Entry 7V5Y (X-ray diffraction, 2.25 A resolution); this record covers chains D and C of the 6 polymer chains in the assembly.

Chain D (and C):
Name: Antitoxin
Source organism: Staphylococcus aureus (strain NCTC 8325 / PS 47)
Notes: chain C of this document is another copy of the same molecule, construct and numbering; everything in this record applies to it too
UniProtKB: Q2FVF7 (Q2FVF7_STAA8); numbering as in UniProt (aligned over 1-85)
Chain sequence (85 residues; row label = number of the first residue in the row):
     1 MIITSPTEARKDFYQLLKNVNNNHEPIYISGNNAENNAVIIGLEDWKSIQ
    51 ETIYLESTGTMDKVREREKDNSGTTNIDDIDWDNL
From the paper describing this entry:
  - higher-order assembly contacts with a neighbouring Putative mRNA interferase YoeB: N23, H24, D45, S48

How chain D and chain C interact:
Residue-residue contacts - 69 pairs, chain D then chain C:
  P6(D) - F13(C)
  P6(D) - Y14(C)  hydrophobic
  P6(D) - L17(C)  hydrophobic
  T7(D) - Y14(C)
  R10(D) - R10(C)  hydrogen bond (side chain-backbone)
  R10(D) - K11(C)  hydrogen bond (side chain-backbone)
  R10(D) - F13(C)
  R10(D) - Y14(C)
  K11(D) - R10(C)  hydrogen bond (backbone-side chain)
  F13(D) - P6(C)
  F13(D) - A9(C)  hydrophobic
  F13(D) - R10(C)
  F13(D) - F13(C)  hydrophobic
  F13(D) - I29(C)  hydrophobic
  Y14(D) - P6(C)  hydrophobic
  Y14(D) - T7(C)  hydrogen bond
  Y14(D) - R10(C)
  L17(D) - P6(C)  hydrophobic
  L17(D) - I29(C)  hydrophobic
  L17(D) - E35(C)
  L17(D) - A38(C)  hydrophobic
  K18(D) - E35(C)  salt bridge
  N21(D) - A34(C)  hydrogen bond (side chain-backbone)
  N21(D) - E35(C)
  N21(D) - N37(C)  hydrogen bond (side chain-backbone)
  N22(D) - E35(C)  hydrogen bond
  Y28(D) - L43(C)  hydrophobic
  Y28(D) - W46(C)  hydrogen bond
  Y28(D) - Q50(C)
  I29(D) - F13(C)  hydrophobic
  E35(D) - N21(C)  hydrogen bond (backbone-side chain)
  N36(D) - L17(C)
  N36(D) - K18(C)
  N36(D) - N21(C)
  N37(D) - N21(C)  hydrogen bond (backbone-side chain)
  N37(D) - G42(C)
  N37(D) - L43(C)  hydrogen bond (backbone-backbone)
  A38(D) - L17(C)  hydrophobic
  A38(D) - I40(C)  hydrophobic
  A38(D) - I41(C)
  A38(D) - L43(C)
  V39(D) - V39(C)
  V39(D) - I40(C)
  V39(D) - I41(C)  hydrogen bond (backbone-backbone)
  V39(D) - L43(C)  hydrophobic
  V39(D) - W46(C)
  I40(D) - V39(C)
  I40(D) - I40(C)  hydrophobic
  I41(D) - A38(C)
  I41(D) - V39(C)  hydrogen bond (backbone-backbone)
  I41(D) - I41(C)  hydrophobic
  I41(D) - W46(C)  hydrophobic
  G42(D) - N37(C)
  L43(D) - N37(C)  hydrogen bond (backbone-backbone)
  L43(D) - A38(C)
  L43(D) - V39(C)  hydrophobic
  W46(D) - Y28(C)  hydrogen bond
  W46(D) - V39(C)  hydrophobic
  W46(D) - I41(C)  hydrophobic
  W46(D) - I49(C)  hydrophobic
  I49(D) - W46(C)  hydrophobic
  I49(D) - I49(C)  hydrophobic
  Q50(D) - Y28(C)  hydrogen bond
  I53(D) - I49(C)
  I53(D) - T52(C)
  I53(D) - I53(C)  hydrophobic
  E56(D) - T52(C)
  E56(D) - L55(C)
  R65(D) - L55(C)
Other interface residues (no listed pair), chain D (31 interface residues in all): A9, V20, P26, T52
Other interface residues (no listed pair), chain C (29 interface residues in all): P26, N36

Summary:
Chain D and chain C form an interface of 31 and 29 residues respectively, with 16 hydrogen bonds and 1 salt
bridge. Polar pairs include K18(D)-E35(C), R10(D)-R10(C) and R10(D)-K11(C). From the paper: higher-order
assembly contacts with a neighbouring Putative mRNA interferase YoeB through N23(D), H24(D) and D45(D) among
others.
Both chains are Antitoxin (Staphylococcus aureus (strain NCTC 8325 / PS 47)). Entry 7V5Y (Crystal structure of
hexameric complex of Sa2YoeB-Sa2YefM toxin-antitoxin from Staphylococcus aureus) was determined by X-ray
diffraction, deposited together with 7V5Z and 7V6W.
